Entry 8JZG (X-ray diffraction, 2.39 A resolution); this record covers chains C and D of the 4 polymer chains in the assembly.

# Chain C (and D)
Molecule: S-adenosylmethionine synthase
Source organism: Corynebacterium glutamicum ATCC 13032
Notes: EC 2.5.1.6; chain D of this document is another copy of the same molecule, construct and numbering; everything in this record applies to it too
Reference sequence: Q9K5E4 (METK_CORGL); numbering as in UniProt (aligned over 1-407)
Chain sequence (407 residues; row label = number of the first residue in the row):
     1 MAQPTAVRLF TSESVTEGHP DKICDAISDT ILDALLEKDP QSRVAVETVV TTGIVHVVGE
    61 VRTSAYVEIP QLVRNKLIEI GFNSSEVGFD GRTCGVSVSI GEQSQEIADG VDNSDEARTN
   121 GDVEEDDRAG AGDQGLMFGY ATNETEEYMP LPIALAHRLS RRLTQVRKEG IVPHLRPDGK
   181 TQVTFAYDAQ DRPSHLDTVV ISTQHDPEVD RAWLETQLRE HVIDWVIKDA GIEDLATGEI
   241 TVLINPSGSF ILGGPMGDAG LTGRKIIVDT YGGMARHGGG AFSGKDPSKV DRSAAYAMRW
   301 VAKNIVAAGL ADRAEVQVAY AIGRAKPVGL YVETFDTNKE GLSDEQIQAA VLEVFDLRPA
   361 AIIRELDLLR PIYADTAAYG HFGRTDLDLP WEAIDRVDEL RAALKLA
Not modelled in the structure: 1, 104-123 (chain D: 1, 104-122)
Swiss-Prot annotation at these positions:
  - region: Q103 to N113 (Flexible loop)
  - binding site (ATP): H19, D178 to K180, D258, R264, K265, A281, K285
  - binding site (Mg(2+)): D21
  - binding site (K(+)): E47
  - binding site (L-methionine): E60, Q103, D258, K289
Bound ions: Mg2+ site 1: D21 (together with triphosphate); K+: E60 (shared with D258(D) of chain D); Mg2+ site 2: D291 (together with triphosphate)
Ligand contacts:
  - triphosphate (3PO), molecule 1: H19, D21, K180, R264, K265
  - triphosphate (3PO), molecule 2: D133, G279, G280, A281, K285, D291
  - adenosine (ADN): H19, P20, D178, K180, S202, S247, G248, S249, F250, D258
  - S-adenosylmethionine (SAM): L35, V61, R62, T63, S64, A65, Y66, V67, I69, I100, G101, E102, Q103

# Interface between chain C and chain D
Contacting residue pairs (154; chain C residue first):
  Q3(C) - Q346(D)  hydrogen bond (backbone-side chain)
  Q3(C) - L404(D)
  P4(C) - Q346(D)
  P4(C) - A349(D)
  T5(C) - Q346(D)
  A6(C) - E345(D)  hydrogen bond (backbone-backbone)
  A6(C) - Q348(D)
  A6(C) - A349(D)
  A6(C) - L352(D)  hydrophobic
  V7(C) - Q348(D)
  R8(C) - L330(D)
  R8(C) - Y331(D)  hydrogen bond
  R8(C) - V332(D)  hydrogen bond (side chain-backbone)
  R8(C) - E333(D)  salt bridge
  R8(C) - D344(D)  salt bridge
  R8(C) - E345(D)  salt bridge
  R8(C) - Q348(D)
  L9(C) - Q317(D)
  L9(C) - G329(D)
  L9(C) - L330(D)  hydrogen bond (backbone-backbone)
  L9(C) - Y331(D)
  F10(C) - F138(D)  hydrophobic
  F10(C) - R276(D)
  F10(C) - Q317(D)
  F10(C) - Y331(D)  hydrophobic
  T11(C) - L136(D)
  T11(C) - Q317(D)  hydrogen bond (backbone-side chain)
  T11(C) - A319(D)
  S12(C) - L136(D)
  E13(C) - Q134(D)
  E13(C) - G135(D)
  E13(C) - L136(D)
  E13(C) - G278(D)
  E47(C) - L261(D)
  E47(C) - R264(D)  salt bridge
  V49(C) - V49(D)  hydrophobic
  T51(C) - V58(D)
  V58(C) - T51(D)
  V58(C) - A259(D)  hydrophobic
  E60(C) - G257(D)
  E60(C) - D258(D)
  E60(C) - A259(D)  hydrogen bond (side chain-backbone)
  E102(C) - G257(D)
  D133(C) - K180(D)  salt bridge
  Q134(C) - E13(D)  hydrogen bond
  Q134(C) - K180(D)
  Q134(C) - T181(D)  hydrogen bond (side chain-backbone)
  Q134(C) - Q182(D)
  Q134(C) - V200(D)
  G135(C) - E13(D)
  G135(C) - Q182(D)  hydrogen bond (backbone-side chain)
  L136(C) - T11(D)
  L136(C) - E13(D)
  L136(C) - G272(D)
  F138(C) - F10(D)  hydrophobic
  F138(C) - G273(D)
  K180(C) - D133(D)  salt bridge
  K180(C) - Q134(D)
  T181(C) - Q134(D)
  Q182(C) - Q134(D)
  Q182(C) - G135(D)  hydrogen bond (side chain-backbone)
  Q182(C) - Y320(D)  hydrogen bond (side chain-backbone)
  Q182(C) - V328(D)
  T184(C) - V328(D)
  Y187(C) - Y331(D)  hydrophobic
  A189(C) - E345(D)
  D191(C) - Y331(D)
  D191(C) - E333(D)
  D197(C) - V328(D)
  T198(C) - V328(D)
  V200(C) - Q134(D)
  S202(C) - I322(D)
  L243(C) - A321(D)  hydrophobic
  L243(C) - R324(D)
  P246(C) - I322(D)
  P246(C) - R324(D)
  S247(C) - I322(D)
  G257(C) - E60(D)
  D258(C) - E60(D)  hydrogen bond (backbone-side chain)
  A259(C) - E47(D)
  A259(C) - V58(D)  hydrophobic
  A259(C) - E60(D)  hydrogen bond (backbone-side chain)
  L261(C) - E47(D)
  L261(C) - L261(D)  hydrophobic
  L261(C) - T262(D)
  T262(C) - R264(D)  hydrogen bond (backbone-side chain)
  G263(C) - R264(D)
  R264(C) - E47(D)  salt bridge
  R264(C) - T262(D)  hydrogen bond
  R264(C) - G263(D)
  R264(C) - G279(D)
  R264(C) - A281(D)
  I266(C) - I266(D)  hydrophobic
  I267(C) - H277(D)
  I267(C) - G278(D)
  I267(C) - G279(D)
  G272(C) - L136(D)
  G273(C) - F138(D)
  G273(C) - R276(D)  hydrogen bond (backbone-side chain)
  G273(C) - H277(D)
  M274(C) - R276(D)  hydrogen bond (backbone-side chain)
  A275(C) - R276(D)
  R276(C) - F10(D)
  R276(C) - G273(D)  hydrogen bond (side chain-backbone)
  R276(C) - M274(D)  hydrogen bond (side chain-backbone)
  R276(C) - A275(D)
  R276(C) - R276(D)
  H277(C) - I267(D)
  H277(C) - G273(D)
  G278(C) - E13(D)
  G278(C) - I267(D)
  G279(C) - R264(D)
  G279(C) - I267(D)
  A281(C) - R264(D)
  Q317(C) - F10(D)
  Q317(C) - T11(D)  hydrogen bond (side chain-backbone)
  A319(C) - T11(D)
  Y320(C) - Q182(D)  hydrogen bond (backbone-side chain)
  A321(C) - V200(D)  hydrophobic
  A321(C) - L243(D)  hydrophobic
  I322(C) - S202(D)
  I322(C) - P246(D)
  I322(C) - S247(D)
  G323(C) - S247(D)
  V328(C) - L9(D)
  V328(C) - T184(D)
  G329(C) - L9(D)
  L330(C) - R8(D)
  L330(C) - L9(D)  hydrogen bond (backbone-backbone)
  Y331(C) - R8(D)  hydrogen bond
  Y331(C) - L9(D)
  Y331(C) - F10(D)  hydrophobic
  Y331(C) - Y187(D)  hydrophobic
  Y331(C) - D191(D)
  V332(C) - R8(D)  hydrogen bond (backbone-side chain)
  E333(C) - R8(D)  salt bridge
  E333(C) - D191(D)
  D336(C) - D336(D)
  D344(C) - R8(D)
  E345(C) - T5(D)
  E345(C) - A6(D)  hydrogen bond (backbone-backbone)
  E345(C) - R8(D)  salt bridge
  E345(C) - A189(D)
  Q346(C) - Q3(D)  hydrogen bond (side chain-backbone)
  Q346(C) - P4(D)
  Q346(C) - T5(D)
  Q348(C) - V7(D)  hydrogen bond (side chain-backbone)
  Q348(C) - R8(D)
  A349(C) - P4(D)
  A349(C) - T5(D)
  A349(C) - A6(D)  hydrophobic
  A403(C) - Q3(D)  hydrogen bond (backbone-side chain)
  L404(C) - Q3(D)
  K405(C) - Q3(D)
Other interface residues (no listed pair), chain C (83 interface residues in all): S14, H56, G59, D188, R211, K285, R324, L352
Other interface residues (no listed pair), chain D (82 interface residues in all): S12, S14, H56, G59, E102, T198, T241, K285, G323, L342, S343, K405

# In short
83 residues of chain C and 82 residues of chain D are in contact; the contacts include 29 hydrogen bonds and 9
salt bridges. Polar pairs include R8(C)-E333(D), R8(C)-D344(D) and R8(C)-E345(D). Bound to chain C: adenosine,
triphosphate and S-adenosylmethionine.
Both chains are S-adenosylmethionine synthase (Corynebacterium glutamicum ATCC 13032). Entry 8JZG (C.
glutamicum S-adenosylmethionine synthase co-crystallized with Adenosine, triphosphate, and SAM) was determined
by X-ray diffraction together with 8JZH and 8JZI from the same study.
